Entry 7JYU (X-ray diffraction, 2.75 A resolution); this record covers chains A and B of the 3 polymer chains in the assembly.

# Chain A
Protein: MHC class I antigen
Source organism: Homo sapiens
Reference sequence: A0A411J078 (A0A411J078_HUMAN); residues 1-278 here correspond to UniProt positions 25-302 (UniProt number = residue number + 24)
Amino-acid sequence (278 residues; numbered 1 to 278; the number before each row is that of its first residue):
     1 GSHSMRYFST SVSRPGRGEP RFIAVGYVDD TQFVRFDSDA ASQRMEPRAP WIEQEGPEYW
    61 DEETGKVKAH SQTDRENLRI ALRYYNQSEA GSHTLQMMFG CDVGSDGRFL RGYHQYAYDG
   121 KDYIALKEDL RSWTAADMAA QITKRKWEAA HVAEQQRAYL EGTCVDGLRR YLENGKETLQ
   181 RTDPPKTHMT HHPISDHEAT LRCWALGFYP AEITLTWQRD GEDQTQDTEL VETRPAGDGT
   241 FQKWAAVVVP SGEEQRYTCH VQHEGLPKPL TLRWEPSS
Disordered / not traced: 276-278
Cystine bridges: Cys101-Cys164, Cys203-Cys259
Metal / ion sites: Mg2+ near Gln180 (its only coordinating residue here)

# Chain B
Protein: Beta-2-microglobulin
Source organism: Homo sapiens
Reference sequence: P61769 (B2MG_HUMAN); residues 1-99 here correspond to UniProt positions 21-119 (UniProt number = residue number + 20)
Amino-acid sequence (100 residues; each row starts with the number of its first residue; numbering starts at 0):
     0 MIQRTPKIQV YSRHPAENGK SNFLNCYVSG FHPSDIEVDL LKNGERIEKV EHSDLSFSKD
    60 WSFYLLYYTE FTPTEKDEYA CRVNHVTLSQ PKIVKWDRDM
Disordered / not traced: 0
Differences from the reference sequence: initiating methionine (0)
Cystine bridges: Cys25-Cys80
Swiss-Prot annotation at these positions:
  - modified residue: Gln2 (Pyrrolidone carboxylic acid)
  - glycosylation: Ile1 (N-linked (Glc) (glycation) isoleucine), Lys19 (N-linked (Glc) (glycation) lysine), Lys41 (N-linked (Glc) (glycation) lysine), Lys48 (N-linked (Glc) (glycation) lysine), Lys58 (N-linked (Glc) (glycation) lysine), Lys91 (N-linked (Glc) (glycation) lysine), Lys94 (N-linked (Glc) (glycation) lysine)

# Chain A / chain B interface
Pairs across the interface - 49 pairs, chain A then chain B:
  Phe8(A) - Ser55(B)
  Phe8(A) - Phe56(B)
  Ser9(A) - Phe56(B)
  Thr10(A) - Phe56(B)
  Thr10(A) - Phe62(B)
  Val12(A) - Ser33(B)
  Ile23(A) - Leu54(B)  hydrophobic
  Val25(A) - Asp53(B)
  Val25(A) - Leu54(B)
  Val25(A) - Ser55(B)
  Tyr27(A) - Ser55(B)
  Tyr27(A) - Tyr63(B)  hydrogen bond
  Gln32(A) - Asp53(B)  hydrogen bond
  Arg35(A) - Asp53(B)  salt bridge
  Arg48(A) - Asp53(B)  salt bridge
  Gln96(A) - Phe56(B)
  Gln96(A) - Trp60(B)  hydrogen bond (side chain-backbone)
  Gln96(A) - Phe62(B)
  Met97(A) - Phe56(B)
  Gln115(A) - Trp60(B)
  Tyr116(A) - Trp60(B)
  Ala117(A) - Trp60(B)  hydrophobic
  Asp119(A) - Ile1(B)
  Asp119(A) - His31(B)
  Gly120(A) - Arg3(B)
  Gly120(A) - His31(B)
  Asp122(A) - Trp60(B)  hydrogen bond
  His192(A) - Asp98(B)  salt bridge
  Arg202(A) - Asp98(B)  hydrogen bond (side chain-backbone)
  Arg202(A) - Met99(B)
  Trp204(A) - Asp98(B)
  Trp204(A) - Met99(B)  hydrophobic
  Val231(A) - Gln8(B)
  Glu232(A) - Gln8(B)  hydrogen bond (backbone-side chain)
  Thr233(A) - Tyr26(B)
  Arg234(A) - Gln8(B)  hydrogen bond
  Arg234(A) - Tyr10(B)
  Arg234(A) - Met99(B)  hydrogen bond
  Pro235(A) - Tyr10(B)  hydrogen bond (backbone-side chain)
  Pro235(A) - Tyr26(B)
  Ala236(A) - Arg12(B)  hydrogen bond (backbone-side chain)
  Ala236(A) - Asn24(B)  hydrogen bond (backbone-side chain)
  Gly237(A) - Arg12(B)
  Gly237(A) - Leu65(B)
  Asp238(A) - Arg12(B)
  Gln242(A) - Tyr10(B)
  Gln242(A) - Ser11(B)  hydrogen bond (side chain-backbone)
  Gln242(A) - Arg12(B)  hydrogen bond (side chain-backbone)
  Trp244(A) - Met99(B)
Interface residues without a listed pair, chain A (34 interface residues in all): Thr94, Met98, Leu206
Interface residues without a listed pair, chain B (24 interface residues in all): Pro14, Pro32, Asp34, Arg97

# In short
The interface between chain A and chain B involves 34 residues on one side and 24 on the other; the contacts
include 13 hydrogen bonds and 3 salt bridges. Polar pairs include Arg35(A)-Asp53(B), Arg48(A)-Asp53(B) and
His192(A)-Asp98(B).
Here chain A is MHC class I antigen and chain B is Beta-2-microglobulin, both from Homo sapiens. Entry 7JYU
(Crystal Structure of HLA-A*2402 in complex with IYFSPIRVTF, an 10-mer epitope from Influenza B virus) was
determined by X-ray diffraction together with 6XQA, 7JYV, 7JYW and 7JYX from the same study.
